Entry 1U70 (X-ray diffraction, 2.50 A resolution); this record covers chain A.

== Chain A ==
Molecule: Dihydrofolate reductase
Source organism: Mus musculus
Notes: EC 1.5.1.3; fragment: mouse DHFR
UniProt: P00375 (DYR_MOUSE); numbering as in UniProt (aligned over 1-186)
Sequence (186 residues; numbered 1 to 186; the number before each row is that of its first residue):
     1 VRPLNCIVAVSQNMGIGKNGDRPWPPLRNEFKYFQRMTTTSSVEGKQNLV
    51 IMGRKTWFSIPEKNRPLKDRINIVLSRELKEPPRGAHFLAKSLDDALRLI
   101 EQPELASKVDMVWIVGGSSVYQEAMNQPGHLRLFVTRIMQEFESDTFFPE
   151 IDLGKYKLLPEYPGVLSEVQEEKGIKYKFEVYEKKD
Construct notes: engineered mutation Arg22 (Leu in P00375)
Ligand contacts:
  - methotrexate (MTX): Ile7, Val8, Ala9, Arg22, Glu30, Phe31, Phe34, Gln35, Thr56, Ser59, Ile60, Pro61, Asn64, Leu67, Lys68, Arg70, Val115, Tyr121, Thr136
  - NADPH (NDP; NADPH dihydro-nicotinamide-adenine-dinucleotide phosphate): Val8, Ala9, Ile16, Gly17, Gly20, Asp21, Arg22, Trp24, Gly53, Arg54, Lys55, Thr56, Ser59, Leu75, Ser76, Arg77, Glu78, Leu79, Lys91, Ser92, Leu93, Val115, Gly116, Gly117, Ser118, Ser119, Val120, Tyr121, Glu123, Thr146

== Overview ==
Bound to chain A: methotrexate and NADPH.
Chain A is Dihydrofolate reductase (Mus musculus); the structure, Understanding the Role of Leu22 Variants in
Methotrexate Resistance: Comparison of Wild-type and Leu22Arg Variant Mouse ..., was determined by X-ray
diffraction together with 1U72 from the same study.
